PDB entry 8GA8 | electron microscopy, 3.50 A resolution | chains M and K of the 10 polymer chains in the assembly

[Chain M]
Name: Transcriptional regulatory protein RXT2
Organism: Saccharomyces cerevisiae
UniProt: P38255 (RXT2_YEAST); the author numbering skips numbers that UniProt does not, so the offset changes along the chain: 1-298 = UniProt 1-298; 309-440 = UniProt 299-430
Sequence (430 residues; each row starts with the number of its first residue; note: 10 numbers in that range are skipped by the numbering (no residue carries them; nothing is unmodelled there)):
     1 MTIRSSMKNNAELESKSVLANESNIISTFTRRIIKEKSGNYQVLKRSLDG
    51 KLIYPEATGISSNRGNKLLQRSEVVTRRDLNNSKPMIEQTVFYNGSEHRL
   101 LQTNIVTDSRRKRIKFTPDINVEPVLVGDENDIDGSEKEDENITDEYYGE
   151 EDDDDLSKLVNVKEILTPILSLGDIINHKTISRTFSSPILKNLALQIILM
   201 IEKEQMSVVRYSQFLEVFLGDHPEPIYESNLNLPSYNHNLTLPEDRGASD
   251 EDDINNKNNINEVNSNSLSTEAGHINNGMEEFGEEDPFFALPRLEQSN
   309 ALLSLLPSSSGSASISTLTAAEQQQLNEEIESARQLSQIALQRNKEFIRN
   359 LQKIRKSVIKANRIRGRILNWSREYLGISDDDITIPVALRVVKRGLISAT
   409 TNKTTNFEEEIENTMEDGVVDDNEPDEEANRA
Not modelled in the structure: 1-20, 41-50, 101-154, 239-286, 309-327, 385-440

[Chain K]
Name: Transcriptional regulatory protein RXT3
Organism: Saccharomyces cerevisiae
UniProt: Q07458 (RXT3_YEAST); numbering as in UniProt (aligned over 1-294)
Sequence (294 residues; row label = number of the first residue in the row):
     1 MSVSEQDPNRAYRETQSQIYKLQETLLNSARTKNKQEEGQESNTHSFPEQ
    51 YMHYQNGRNSAYDLPNVSSQSVLAFTEKHYPNKLKNLGTLYYNRFKEGSF
   101 DEDSTSYSDRHSFPYNLYDNTLPPPFLPAIGIQNINNIATLKITYEDIQA
   151 SFNNIESPRKRNNEIWGCDIYSDDSDPILVLRHCGFKIGAPSGGSFHKLR
   201 RTPVNVTNQDNVTGNLPLLEGTPFDLEVELLFLPTLQKYPSVKRFDITSR
   251 EWGSEATVIHDGLSYGIYSIVIKQRLDRDKPHEPNGYIKNLKWT
Not modelled in the structure: 1-63, 111-122, 275-294
Swiss-Prot annotation at these positions:
  - modified residue: Ser2 (N-acetylserine)

[Interface between chain M and chain K]
Pairs across the interface (27; chain M residue first):
  Tyr54(M) - Asn162(K)  hydrogen bond
  Ser62(M) - Asp261(K)
  Asn63(M) - Trp252(K)
  Asn63(M) - His260(K)
  Asn63(M) - Asp261(K)  hydrogen bond
  Arg64(M) - Leu127(K)  hydrogen bond (side chain-backbone)
  Arg64(M) - Pro128(K)
  Arg64(M) - Ala129(K)
  Arg64(M) - Asp173(K)
  Arg64(M) - Asp174(K)
  Arg64(M) - Asp261(K)
  Arg64(M) - Gly262(K)
  Gly65(M) - Pro125(K)
  Lys67(M) - Trp166(K)
  Lys67(M) - Asp174(K)  salt bridge
  Lys67(M) - Trp252(K)
  Lys67(M) - His260(K)  hydrogen bond
  Leu68(M) - Asn162(K)
  Ser72(M) - Trp252(K)
  Glu73(M) - Trp252(K)
  Glu73(M) - Thr257(K)
  Glu73(M) - Val258(K)  hydrogen bond (backbone-backbone)
  Val74(M) - Ala256(K)
  Val75(M) - Val258(K)
  Thr76(M) - Val258(K)
  Thr76(M) - Ile259(K)
  Thr76(M) - Asp261(K)
Interface residues without a listed pair, chain M (13 interface residues in all): Arg77
Interface residues without a listed pair, chain K (21 interface residues in all): Arg161, Glu164, Ser172, Tyr239, Arg250

[Overview]
The interface between chain M and chain K involves 13 residues on one side and 21 on the other, with 5
hydrogen bonds and 1 salt bridge. Polar contacts include Lys67(M)-Asp174(K), Tyr54(M)-Asn162(K) and
Asn63(M)-Asp261(K).
Chain M is Transcriptional regulatory protein RXT2 and chain K is Transcriptional regulatory protein RXT3,
both from Saccharomyces cerevisiae; the structure, Structure of the yeast (HDAC) Rpd3L complex, was determined
by electron microscopy.
